Entry 8OXM (electron microscopy, 3.30 A resolution); this record covers chains A and B of the 4 polymer chains in the assembly.

[Chain A (and B)]
Protein: Serine-protein kinase ATM
From: Homo sapiens
Notes: EC 2.7.11.1; chain B of this document is another copy of the same molecule, construct and numbering; everything in this record applies to it too
UniProt: Q13315 (ATM_HUMAN); residue numbers follow UniProt; this construct covers 1-3056
Chain sequence (3184 residues; row label = number of the first residue in the row; numbers below 1 keep their minus sign (Met-127 is residue -127)):
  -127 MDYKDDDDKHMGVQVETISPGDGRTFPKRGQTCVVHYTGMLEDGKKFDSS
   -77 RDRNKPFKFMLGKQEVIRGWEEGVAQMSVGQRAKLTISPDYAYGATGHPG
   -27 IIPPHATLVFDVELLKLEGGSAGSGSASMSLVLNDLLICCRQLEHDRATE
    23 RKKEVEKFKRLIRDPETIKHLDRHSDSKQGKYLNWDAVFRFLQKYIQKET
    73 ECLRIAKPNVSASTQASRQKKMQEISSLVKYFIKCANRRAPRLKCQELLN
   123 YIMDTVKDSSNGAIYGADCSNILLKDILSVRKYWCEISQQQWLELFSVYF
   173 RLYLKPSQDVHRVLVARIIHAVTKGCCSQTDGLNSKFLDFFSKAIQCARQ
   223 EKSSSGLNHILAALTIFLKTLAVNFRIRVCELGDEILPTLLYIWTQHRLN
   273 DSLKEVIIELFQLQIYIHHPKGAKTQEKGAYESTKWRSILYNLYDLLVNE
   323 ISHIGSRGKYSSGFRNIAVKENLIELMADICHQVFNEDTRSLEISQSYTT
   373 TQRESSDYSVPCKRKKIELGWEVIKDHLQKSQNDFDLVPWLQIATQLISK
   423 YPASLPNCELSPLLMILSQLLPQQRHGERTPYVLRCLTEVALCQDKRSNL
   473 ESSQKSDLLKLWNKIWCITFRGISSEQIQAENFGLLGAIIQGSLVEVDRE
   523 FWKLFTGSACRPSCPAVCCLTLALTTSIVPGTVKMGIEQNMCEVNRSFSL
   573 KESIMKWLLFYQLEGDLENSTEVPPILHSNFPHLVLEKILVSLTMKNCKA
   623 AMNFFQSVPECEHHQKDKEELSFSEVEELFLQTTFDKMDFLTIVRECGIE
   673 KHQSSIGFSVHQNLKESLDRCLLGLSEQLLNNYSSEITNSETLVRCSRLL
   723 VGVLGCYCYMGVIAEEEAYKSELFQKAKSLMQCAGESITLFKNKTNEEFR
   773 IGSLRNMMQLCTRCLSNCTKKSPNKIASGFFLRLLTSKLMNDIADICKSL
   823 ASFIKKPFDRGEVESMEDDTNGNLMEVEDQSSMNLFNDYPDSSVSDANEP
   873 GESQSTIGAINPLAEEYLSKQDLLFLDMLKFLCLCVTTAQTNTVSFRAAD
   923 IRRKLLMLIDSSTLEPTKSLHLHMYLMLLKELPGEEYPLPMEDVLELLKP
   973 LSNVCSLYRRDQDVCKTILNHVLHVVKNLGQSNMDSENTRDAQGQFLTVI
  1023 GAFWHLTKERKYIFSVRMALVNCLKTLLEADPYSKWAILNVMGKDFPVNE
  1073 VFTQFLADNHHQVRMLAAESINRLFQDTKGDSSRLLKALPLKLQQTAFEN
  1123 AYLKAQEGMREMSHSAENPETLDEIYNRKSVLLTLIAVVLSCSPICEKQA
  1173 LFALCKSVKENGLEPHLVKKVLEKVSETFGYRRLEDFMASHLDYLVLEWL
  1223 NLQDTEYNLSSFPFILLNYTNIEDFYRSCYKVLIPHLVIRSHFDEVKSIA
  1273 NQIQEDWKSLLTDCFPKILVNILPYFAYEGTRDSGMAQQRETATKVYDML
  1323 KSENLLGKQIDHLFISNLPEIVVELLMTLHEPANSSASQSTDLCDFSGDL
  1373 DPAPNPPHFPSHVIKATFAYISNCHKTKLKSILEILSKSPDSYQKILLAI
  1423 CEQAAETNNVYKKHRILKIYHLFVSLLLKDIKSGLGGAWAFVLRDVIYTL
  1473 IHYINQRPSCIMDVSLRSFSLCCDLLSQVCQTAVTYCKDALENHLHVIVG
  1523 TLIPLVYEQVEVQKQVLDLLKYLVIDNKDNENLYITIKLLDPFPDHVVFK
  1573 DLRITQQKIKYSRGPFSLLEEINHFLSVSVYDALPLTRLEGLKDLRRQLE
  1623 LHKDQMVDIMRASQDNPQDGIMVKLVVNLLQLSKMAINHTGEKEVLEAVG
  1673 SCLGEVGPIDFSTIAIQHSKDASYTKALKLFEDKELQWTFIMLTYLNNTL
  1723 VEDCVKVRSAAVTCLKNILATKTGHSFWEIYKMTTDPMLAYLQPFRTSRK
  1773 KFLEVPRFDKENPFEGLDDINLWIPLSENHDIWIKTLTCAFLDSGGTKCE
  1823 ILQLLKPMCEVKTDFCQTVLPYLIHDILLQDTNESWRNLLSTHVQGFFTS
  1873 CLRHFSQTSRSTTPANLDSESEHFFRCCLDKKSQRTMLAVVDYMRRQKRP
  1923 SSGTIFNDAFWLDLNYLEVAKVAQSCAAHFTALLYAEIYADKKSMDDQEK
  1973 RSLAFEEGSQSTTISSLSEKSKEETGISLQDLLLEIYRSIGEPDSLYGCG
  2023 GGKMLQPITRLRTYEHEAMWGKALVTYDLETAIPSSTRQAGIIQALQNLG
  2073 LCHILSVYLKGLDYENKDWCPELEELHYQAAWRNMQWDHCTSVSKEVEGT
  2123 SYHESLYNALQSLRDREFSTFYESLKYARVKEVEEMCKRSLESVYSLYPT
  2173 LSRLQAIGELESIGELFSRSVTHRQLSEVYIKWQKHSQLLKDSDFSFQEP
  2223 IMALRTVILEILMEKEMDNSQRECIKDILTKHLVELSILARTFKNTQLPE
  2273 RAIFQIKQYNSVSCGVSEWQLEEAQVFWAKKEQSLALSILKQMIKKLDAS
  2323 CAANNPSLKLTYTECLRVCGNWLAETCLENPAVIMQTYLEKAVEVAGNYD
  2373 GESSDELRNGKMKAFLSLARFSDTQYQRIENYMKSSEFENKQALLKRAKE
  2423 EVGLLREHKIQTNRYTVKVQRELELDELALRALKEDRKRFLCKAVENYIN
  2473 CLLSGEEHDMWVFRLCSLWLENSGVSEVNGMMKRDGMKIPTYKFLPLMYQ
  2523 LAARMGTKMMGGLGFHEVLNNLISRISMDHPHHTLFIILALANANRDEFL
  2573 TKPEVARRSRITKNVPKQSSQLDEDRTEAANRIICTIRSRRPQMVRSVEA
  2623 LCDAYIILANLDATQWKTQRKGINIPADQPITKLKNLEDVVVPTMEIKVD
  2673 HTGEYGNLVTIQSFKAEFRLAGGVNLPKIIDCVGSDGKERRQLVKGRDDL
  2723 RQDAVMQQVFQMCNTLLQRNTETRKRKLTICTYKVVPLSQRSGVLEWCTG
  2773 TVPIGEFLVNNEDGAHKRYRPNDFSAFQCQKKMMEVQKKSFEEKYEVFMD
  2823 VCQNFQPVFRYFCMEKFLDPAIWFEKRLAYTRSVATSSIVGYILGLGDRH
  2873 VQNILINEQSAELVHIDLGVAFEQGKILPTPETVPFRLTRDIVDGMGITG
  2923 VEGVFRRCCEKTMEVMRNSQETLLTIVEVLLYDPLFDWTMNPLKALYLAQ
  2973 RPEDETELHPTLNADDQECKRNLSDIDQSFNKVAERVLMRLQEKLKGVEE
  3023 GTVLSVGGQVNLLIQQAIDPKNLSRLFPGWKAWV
Disordered / not traced: -127 to 4, 45-55, 75-86, 330-336, 359-388, 555-569, 586-592, 634-643, 665-678, 827-876, 1102-1107, 1135-1141, 1355-1370, 1480-1489, 1769-1784, 1877-1898, 1975-1983, 2113-2120, 2574-2590, 2965-3001
Construct notes: initiating methionine (-127); expression tag (-126 to 0); engineered mutation Ala2971 (Gln in Q13315)
Bound ions: Zn2+: His1876, Cys1899, Cys1900; Mg2+: Asn2875, Asp2889 (together with AMP-PNP)
Ligand contacts: AMP-PNP (ANP; phosphoaminophosphonic acid-adenylate ester): Ala2693, Gly2694, Gly2695, Pro2699, Leu2715, Lys2717, Tyr2755, Leu2767, Glu2768, Trp2769, Cys2770, Asp2870, His2872, Gln2874, Leu2877, Ile2888, Asp2889
Reported in the primary citation:
  - mutagenesis - C2991L, C2991S: abolished catalytic activity
  - mutagenesis - L2970A, Q2971A: increased catalytic activity

[How chain A and chain B interact]
Contacting residue pairs (141):
  Gln446(A) - Glu498(B)
  Gln446(A) - Arg533(B)
  Arg447(A) - Glu498(B)
  His448(A) - Ser496(B)
  Arg493(A) - Ala531(B)
  Glu498(A) - Gln446(B)
  Glu522(A) - Glu522(B)
  Ser530(A) - Arg493(B)
  Ala531(A) - Arg493(B)
  Gly2024(A) - Ser2306(B)  hydrogen bond (backbone-side chain)
  Gly2024(A) - Leu2307(B)  hydrogen bond (backbone-backbone)
  Lys2025(A) - Ser2306(B)
  Lys2025(A) - Leu2307(B)
  Lys2025(A) - Ser2310(B)
  Met2026(A) - Leu2307(B)
  Leu2027(A) - Glu2295(B)
  Leu2027(A) - Ile2311(B)  hydrophobic
  Arg2032(A) - Glu2272(B)  salt bridge
  Arg2032(A) - Phe2299(B)
  Arg2032(A) - Leu2307(B)
  Tyr2036(A) - Glu2304(B)  hydrogen bond
  Lys2044(A) - Lys2302(B)  hydrogen bond (side chain-backbone)
  Lys2044(A) - Glu2304(B)  salt bridge
  Leu2046(A) - Leu2073(B)  hydrophobic
  Val2047(A) - Leu2071(B)
  Val2047(A) - Leu2073(B)  hydrophobic
  Val2047(A) - Gln2269(B)
  Val2047(A) - Glu2272(B)
  Asp2050(A) - Leu2073(B)
  Asp2050(A) - Cys2074(B)  hydrogen bond (side chain-backbone)
  Asp2050(A) - His2075(B)  hydrogen bond (side chain-backbone)
  Asp2050(A) - Ile2076(B)  hydrogen bond (side chain-backbone)
  Leu2051(A) - Glu2272(B)
  Leu2051(A) - Arg2273(B)
  Leu2051(A) - Phe2276(B)
  Glu2052(A) - Phe2276(B)
  Ile2064(A) - Ile2076(B)  hydrophobic
  Leu2071(A) - Val2047(B)
  Leu2073(A) - Leu2046(B)  hydrophobic
  Leu2073(A) - Val2047(B)  hydrophobic
  Leu2073(A) - Asp2050(B)
  Cys2074(A) - Asp2050(B)  hydrogen bond (backbone-side chain)
  His2075(A) - Asp2050(B)  hydrogen bond (backbone-side chain)
  Ile2076(A) - Asp2050(B)  hydrogen bond (backbone-side chain)
  Ile2076(A) - Ile2064(B)  hydrophobic
  Ile2076(A) - Tyr2080(B)  hydrophobic
  Val2079(A) - Tyr2080(B)
  Val2079(A) - Gly2083(B)
  Val2079(A) - Leu2084(B)  hydrophobic
  Tyr2080(A) - Ile2076(B)  hydrophobic
  Tyr2080(A) - Val2079(B)
  Lys2082(A) - Tyr2086(B)
  Gly2083(A) - Val2079(B)
  Leu2084(A) - Val2079(B)  hydrophobic
  Tyr2086(A) - Lys2082(B)
  Tyr2086(A) - Tyr2086(B)  hydrophobic
  Gln2269(A) - Val2047(B)
  Glu2272(A) - Arg2032(B)  salt bridge
  Glu2272(A) - Val2047(B)
  Glu2272(A) - Leu2051(B)
  Arg2273(A) - Leu2051(B)
  Phe2276(A) - Leu2051(B)
  Phe2276(A) - Glu2052(B)
  Glu2295(A) - Leu2027(B)
  Phe2299(A) - Arg2032(B)
  Lys2302(A) - Lys2044(B)  hydrogen bond (backbone-side chain)
  Glu2304(A) - Tyr2036(B)  hydrogen bond
  Glu2304(A) - Lys2044(B)  salt bridge
  Ser2306(A) - Gly2024(B)  hydrogen bond (side chain-backbone)
  Ser2306(A) - Lys2025(B)
  Leu2307(A) - Gly2024(B)  hydrogen bond (backbone-backbone)
  Leu2307(A) - Lys2025(B)
  Leu2307(A) - Met2026(B)
  Leu2307(A) - Arg2032(B)
  Ser2310(A) - Lys2025(B)
  Ile2311(A) - Leu2027(B)  hydrophobic
  Thr2348(A) - Ser3027(B)
  Cys2349(A) - Val3025(B)
  Cys2349(A) - Leu3026(B)
  Leu2350(A) - Gly3030(B)
  Glu2351(A) - Gln3037(B)  hydrogen bond
  Arg2400(A) - Glu3022(B)  hydrogen bond (side chain-backbone)
  Arg2400(A) - Gly3023(B)
  Arg2400(A) - Thr3024(B)
  Tyr2404(A) - Glu3021(B)
  Tyr2404(A) - Glu3022(B)
  Tyr2404(A) - Gly3023(B)
  Lys2406(A) - Ser2408(B)  hydrogen bond (backbone-side chain)
  Ser2408(A) - Lys2406(B)  hydrogen bond (side chain-backbone)
  Lys2413(A) - Met3011(B)
  Lys2413(A) - Glu3015(B)  salt bridge
  Leu2416(A) - Arg3008(B)
  Arg2419(A) - Phe3002(B)
  Arg2419(A) - Lys3004(B)
  Glu2423(A) - Lys3004(B)  salt bridge
  Asn2435(A) - Asn2963(B)  hydrogen bond
  Arg2436(A) - Asp2959(B)  salt bridge
  Tyr2437(A) - Met2962(B)  hydrophobic
  Tyr2437(A) - Asn2963(B)
  Tyr2437(A) - Lys3004(B)  hydrogen bond
  Thr2438(A) - Asn2963(B)
  Lys2440(A) - Ile2899(B)
  Arg2443(A) - Ile2899(B)  hydrogen bond (side chain-backbone)
  Arg2443(A) - Leu2900(B)
  Arg2443(A) - Pro2901(B)
  Glu2444(A) - Val3005(B)
  Glu2444(A) - Arg3008(B)
  Leu2447(A) - Lys2898(B)
  Asp2448(A) - Arg3008(B)  salt bridge
  Leu2455(A) - Glu3022(B)
  Lys2898(A) - Leu2447(B)
  Ile2899(A) - Lys2440(B)
  Ile2899(A) - Arg2443(B)  hydrogen bond (backbone-side chain)
  Leu2900(A) - Arg2443(B)
  Pro2901(A) - Arg2443(B)
  Asp2959(A) - Arg2436(B)  salt bridge
  Met2962(A) - Tyr2437(B)
  Asn2963(A) - Ile2432(B)
  Asn2963(A) - Asn2435(B)
  Asn2963(A) - Thr2438(B)
  Phe3002(A) - Arg2419(B)
  Lys3004(A) - Arg2419(B)
  Lys3004(A) - Glu2423(B)  salt bridge
  Lys3004(A) - Tyr2437(B)  hydrogen bond
  Val3005(A) - Glu2444(B)
  Arg3008(A) - Leu2416(B)
  Arg3008(A) - Glu2444(B)
  Arg3008(A) - Asp2448(B)  salt bridge
  Met3011(A) - Lys2413(B)
  Glu3021(A) - Tyr2404(B)
  Glu3022(A) - Arg2400(B)  hydrogen bond (backbone-side chain)
  Glu3022(A) - Tyr2404(B)
  Glu3022(A) - Leu2455(B)
  Gly3023(A) - Arg2400(B)
  Gly3023(A) - Tyr2404(B)
  Thr3024(A) - Arg2400(B)
  Val3025(A) - Cys2349(B)
  Leu3026(A) - Cys2349(B)
  Ser3027(A) - Thr2348(B)  hydrogen bond (side chain-backbone)
  Gly3030(A) - Leu2350(B)
  Gln3037(A) - Glu2351(B)  hydrogen bond
Also at the interface, not in a pair above, chain A (96 interface residues in all): Gly494, Ser496, Thr2048, Thr2053, Lys2279, Ala2451, Thr2961, Glu3015, Asn3033
Also at the interface, not in a pair above, chain B (97 interface residues in all): Gly494, Ser530, Thr2048, Thr2053, Lys2279, Leu2427, Ala2451, Trp2960, Asn3033

[In short]
96 residues of chain A and 97 residues of chain B are in contact; the contacts include 26 hydrogen bonds and
11 salt bridges. Among the polar pairs are Arg2032(A)-Glu2272(B), Lys2044(A)-Glu2304(B) and
Lys2413(A)-Glu3015(B). The paper reports that C2991L and C2991S of chain A abolish catalytic activity; L2970A
and Q2971A of chain A increase catalytic activity.
Both chains are Serine-protein kinase ATM (Homo sapiens). Entry 8OXM (ATM(Q2971A) activated by oxidative
stress in complex with Mg AMP-PNP and p53 peptide) was determined by electron microscopy (same publication as
8OXO, 8OXP and 8OXQ).
